Entry 7KRN (electron microscopy, 3.40 A resolution); this record covers chains B and T of the 7 polymer chains in the assembly.

== Chain B ==
Protein: Non-structural protein 8
Organism: Severe acute respiratory syndrome coronavirus 2
UniProt: P0DTD1 (R1AB_SARS2); residues 1-198 here correspond to UniProt positions 3943-4140 (UniProt number = residue number + 3942)
Sequence (199 residues; each row starts with the number of its first residue; numbering starts at 0):
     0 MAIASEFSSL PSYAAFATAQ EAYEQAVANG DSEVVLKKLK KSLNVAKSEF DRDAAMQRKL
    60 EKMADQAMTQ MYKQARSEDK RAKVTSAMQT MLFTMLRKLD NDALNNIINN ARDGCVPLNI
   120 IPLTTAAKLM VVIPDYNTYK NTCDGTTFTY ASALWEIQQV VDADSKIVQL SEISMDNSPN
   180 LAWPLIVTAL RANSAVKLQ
Not modelled in the structure: 0-5, 192-198
Sequence notes: initiating methionine (0)
Swiss-Prot annotation at these positions:
  - site: Gln198 (Cleavage)

== Chain T ==
Molecule: 55-nt RNA strand
Sequence (55 nucleotides; each row starts with the number of its first residue):
     1 CUAUCCCCAU GUGAUUUUAA UAGCUUCUUA GGAGAAUGAC GUAGCAUGCU ACGCG
Not modelled in the structure: 1-5, 13-17, 54-55

== How chain B and chain T interact ==
Contacting residue pairs (7; chain B residue first):
  Lys40(B) with G41(T), phosphate contact; U42(T), salt bridge to the phosphate
  Asn43(B) with C40(T), hydrogen bond to the phosphate; G41(T), hydrogen bond to the phosphate
  Val44(B) with G41(T), sugar contact
  Lys61(B) with A30(T), hydrogen bond to the phosphate; G31(T), salt bridge to the phosphate
Interface residues without a listed pair, chain B (6 interface residues in all): Ser47, Lys58

== In short ==
6 residues of chain B and 5 residues of chain T are in contact; the contacts include 3 hydrogen bonds and 2
salt bridges. Polar contacts include Asn43(B)-C40(T), Asn43(B)-G41(T) and Lys61(B)-A30(T).
Here chain B is Non-structural protein 8 (Severe acute respiratory syndrome coronavirus 2) and chain T is a
55-nt RNA strand. Entry 7KRN (Structure of SARS-CoV-2 backtracked complex bound to nsp13 helicase -
nsp13(1)-BTC) was determined by electron microscopy, deposited together with 7KRO and 7KRP.
